Entry 9DUL (electron microscopy, 2.56 A resolution); this record covers chains A and E of the 21 polymer chains in the assembly.

== Chain A ==
Molecule: 16S rRNA
Source organism: Escherichia coli
Sequence (1533 nucleotides; row label = number of the first residue in the row):
     2 AAUUGAAGAGUUUGAUCAUGGCUCAGAUUGAACGCUGGCGGCAGGCCUAA
    52 CACAUGCAAGUCGAACGGUAACAGGAAGAAGCUUGCUUCUUUGCUGACGA
   102 GUGGCGGACGGGUGAGUAAUGUCUGGGAAACUGCCUGAUGGAGGGGGAUA
   152 ACUACUGGAAACGGUAGCUAAUACCGCAUAACGUCGCAAGACCAAAGAGG
   202 GGGACCUUCGGGCCUCUUGCCAUCGGAUGUGCCCAGAUGGGAUUAGCUAG
   252 UAGGUGGGGUAACGGCUCACCUAGGCGACGAUCCCUAGCUGGUCUGAGAG
   302 GAUGACCAGCCACACUGGAACUGAGACACGGUCCAGACUCCUACGGGAGG
   352 CAGCAGUGGGGAAUAUUGCACAAUGGGCGCAAGCCUGAUGCAGCCAUGCC
   402 GCGUGUAUGAAGAAGGCCUUCGGGUUGUAAAGUACUUUCAGCGGGGAGGA
   452 AGGGAGUAAAGUUAAUACCUUUGCUCAUUGACGUUACCCGCAGAAGAAGC
   502 ACCGGCUAACUCCGUGCCAGCAGCCXCGGUAAUACGGAGGGUGCAAGCGU
   552 UAAUCGGAAUUACUGGGCGUAAAGCGCACGCAGGCGGUUUGUUAAGUCAG
   602 AUGUGAAAUCCCCGGGCUCAACCUGGGAACUGCAUCUGAUACUGGCAAGC
   652 UUGAGUCUCGUAGAGGGGGGUAGAAUUCCAGGUGUAGCGGUGAAAUGCGU
   702 AGAGAUCUGGAGGAAUACCGGUGGCGAAGGCGGCCCCCUGGACGAAGACU
   752 GACGCUCAGGUGCGAAAGCGUGGGGAGCAAACAGGAUUAGAUACCCUGGU
   802 AGUCCACGCCGUAAACGAUGUCGACUUGGAGGUUGUGCCCUUGAGGCGUG
   852 GCUUCCGGAGCUAACGCGUUAAGUCGACCGCCUGGGGAGUACGGCCGCAA
   902 GGUUAAAACUCAAAUGAAUUGACGGGGGCCCGCACAAGCGGUGGAGCAUG
   952 UGGUUUAAUUCGAUCXAACGCGAAGAACCUUACCUGGUCUUGACAUCCAC
  1002 GGAAGUUUUCAGAGAUGAGAAUGUGCCUUCGGGAACCGUGAGACAGGUGC
  1052 UGCAUGGCUGUCGUCAGCUCGUGUUGUGAAAUGUUGGGUUAAGUCCCGCA
  1102 ACGAGCGCAACCCUUAUCCUUUGUUGCCAGCGGUCCGGCCGGGAACUCAA
  1152 AGGAGACUGCCAGUGAUAAACUGGAGGAAGGUGGGGAUGACGUCAAGUCA
  1202 UCAUGGCCCUUACGACCAGGGCUACACACGUGCUACAAUGGCGCAUACAA
  1252 AGAGAAGCGACCUCGCGAGAGCAAGCGGACCUCAUAAAGUGCGUCGUAGU
  1302 CCGGAUUGGAGUCUGCAACUCGACUCCAUGAAGUCGGAAUCGCUAGUAAU
  1352 CGUGGAUCAGAAUGCCACGGUGAAUACGUUCCCGGGCCUUGUACACACCG
  1402 CCCGUXACACCAUGGGAGUGGGUUGCAAAAGAAGUAGGUAGCUUAACCUU
  1452 CGGGAGGGCGCUUACCACUUUGUGAUUCAUGACUGGGGUGAAGUCGUAAC
  1502 AAGGUAACCGUAGGGGAACCUGCGGUUGGAUCA
Disordered / not traced: 205-213, 841-845, 1207, 1516
Sequence notes: conflict C966 (G493406 in 2852408577)
Modified residues: PSU (pseudouridine-5'-monophosphate) at position 516, G7M (N7-methyl-guanosine-5'-monophosphate) at position 527, 5MC (5-methylcytidine-5'-monophosphate) at position 967, 4OC (4n,o2'-methylcytidine-5'-monophosphate) at position 1402, 5MC (5-methylcytidine-5'-monophosphate) at position 1407, UR3 (3-methyluridine-5'-monophoshate) at position 1498, MA6 (6N-dimethyladenosine-5'-monophoshate) at position 1518, MA6 (6N-dimethyladenosine-5'-monophoshate) at position 1519

== Chain E ==
Protein: Small ribosomal subunit protein uS5
Source organism: Escherichia coli
Reference sequence: P0A7W1 (RS5_ECOLI); residues 1-167 here = UniProt positions 1-167
Chain sequence (167 residues; numbered 1 to 167; the number before each row is that of its first residue):
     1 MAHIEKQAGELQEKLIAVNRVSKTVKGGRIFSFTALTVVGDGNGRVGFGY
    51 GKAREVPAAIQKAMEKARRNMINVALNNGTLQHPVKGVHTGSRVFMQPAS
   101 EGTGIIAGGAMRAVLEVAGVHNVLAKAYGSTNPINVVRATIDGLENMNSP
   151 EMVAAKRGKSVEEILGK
Disordered / not traced: 1-9, 166-167
Swiss-Prot annotation at these positions:
  - modified residue: Ala2 (N-acetylalanine)
  - natural variant: Arg20 (R20L: In strain: SPCR9), Val21 (V21E: In strain: SPCR7), Ser22 (S22P: In strain: SPCR13 and SPCR15), Gly104 (G104R: In strain: N-660), Arg112 (R112G: In strain: NEA-314; R112L: In strain: N-421 and D-1023; R112S: In strain: NEA-319), Glu151 (E151S: In strain: B), Glu162 to Lys167 (sequence variant, change not given here; In strain: 0-1)
  - mutagenesis: Arg20 to Arg29 (No effect on mRNA unwinding ability of the ribosome)

== Chain A / chain E interface ==
Pairs across the interface - 74 pairs, chain A then chain E:
  G6(A) with Ala99(E), base contact; Ser100(E), hydrogen bond to the base; Thr103(E), hydrogen bond to the base; Leu124(E), base contact
  A7(A) with Phe95(E), base contact; Gln97(E), base contact; Leu124(E), phosphate contact; Ala125(E), hydrogen bond to the sugar; Tyr128(E), base contact
  A8(A) with Ile106(E), phosphate contact; Ala107(E), hydrogen bond to the sugar; Gly108(E), sugar contact; Arg112(E), hydrogen bond to the base; Ala125(E), sugar contact
  G9(A) with Gly108(E), phosphate contact; Lys126(E), salt bridge to the phosphate; Ala127(E), hydrogen bond to the phosphate
  A10(A) with Thr131(E), hydrogen bond to the phosphate
  G15(A) with Ser22(E), hydrogen bond to the sugar; Lys23(E), base contact; Thr24(E), base contact; Arg29(E), hydrogen bond to the sugar
  A16(A) with Arg20(E), phosphate contact; Val21(E), sugar contact; Ser22(E), hydrogen bond to the sugar
  U17(A) with Asn19(E), hydrogen bond to the phosphate
  C18(A) with Thr90(E), sugar contact; Asn132(E), phosphate contact; Asn135(E), hydrogen bond to the phosphate
  A19(A) with Gly91(E), phosphate contact; Ser130(E), hydrogen bond to the phosphate; Asn132(E), phosphate contact; Asn135(E), hydrogen bond to the phosphate
  U20(A) with Ser130(E), phosphate contact
  G558(A) with Lys126(E), phosphate contact
  A559(A) with Lys126(E), salt bridge to the phosphate
  A560(A) with Tyr128(E), base contact
  A864(A) with Thr90(E), phosphate contact
  U921(A) with Lys23(E), hydrogen bond to the sugar; Thr24(E), hydrogen bond to the sugar
  G922(A) with Thr24(E), sugar contact; Val25(E), hydrogen bond to the sugar; Lys26(E), phosphate contact
  A923(A) with Lys26(E), phosphate contact
  U1070(A) with Val25(E), phosphate contact
  C1071(A) with Arg54(E), salt bridge to the phosphate
  G1072(A) with Lys62(E), salt bridge to the phosphate
  U1073(A) with Lys62(E), phosphate contact
  U1078(A) with His89(E), sugar contact; Thr90(E), sugar contact; Ile134(E), sugar contact; Asn135(E), hydrogen bond to the sugar; Arg138(E), hydrogen bond to the phosphate
  G1079(A) with Tyr50(E), hydrogen bond to the phosphate; Arg138(E), salt bridge to the phosphate
  A1080(A) with Val21(E), phosphate contact; Ser22(E), sugar contact; Tyr50(E), hydrogen bond to the phosphate; Lys52(E), salt bridge to the phosphate
  A1081(A) with Val21(E), phosphate contact; Ser22(E), phosphate contact; Lys23(E), hydrogen bond to the phosphate; Ser32(E), phosphate contact; Lys52(E), salt bridge to the phosphate
  A1082(A) with Lys23(E), salt bridge to the phosphate
  G1193(A) with Gly27(E), sugar contact
  U1194(A) with Gly27(E), sugar contact
  A1396(A) with Thr24(E), base contact; Arg29(E), hydrogen bond to the phosphate
  C1397(A) with Arg29(E), salt bridge to the phosphate
  A1398(A) with Thr24(E), base contact; Val25(E), hydrogen bond to the base; Lys26(E), hydrogen bond to the base; Gly28(E), base contact
Interface residues without a listed pair, chain A (36 interface residues in all): U5, G1074, U1075, G1387
Interface residues without a listed pair, chain E (43 interface residues in all): Thr34, Lys66, Arg69, Ser92

== In short ==
36 residues of chain A and 43 residues of chain E are in contact, with 25 hydrogen bonds and 9 salt bridges.
Polar contacts include G6(A)-Ser100(E), G6(A)-Thr103(E) and A8(A)-Arg112(E). From UniProt: 10 mutagenesis
sites on chain E.
Here chain A is 16S rRNA and chain E is Small ribosomal subunit protein uS5, both from Escherichia coli. Entry
9DUL (Structure of mutant 30S subunit with extended helix 26, version 4) was determined by electron
microscopy, deposited together with 9DUK.
